PDB entry 9MII | electron microscopy, 3.30 A resolution | chains J and K of the 14 polymer chains in the assembly

Chain J:
Molecule: RM20A3 heavy chain Fv
From: Macaca mulatta
Chain sequence (125 residues; each row starts with the number of its first residue; a row labelled like 82A-82C holds insertion residues (82A, then the next letters in order)):
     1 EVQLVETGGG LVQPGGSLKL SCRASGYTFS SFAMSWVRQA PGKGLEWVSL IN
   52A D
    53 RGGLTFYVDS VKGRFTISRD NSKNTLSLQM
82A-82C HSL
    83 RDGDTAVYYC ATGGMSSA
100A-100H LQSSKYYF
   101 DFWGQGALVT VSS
Unresolved in the structure: 113
Disulfide bonds: Cys22-Cys92

Chain K:
Molecule: RM20A3 light chain Fv
From: Macaca mulatta
Chain sequence (128 residues; row label = number of the first residue in the row; note: 1 number in that range is skipped by the numbering (no residue carries it; nothing is unmodelled there); a row labelled like 27A-27C holds insertion residues (27A, then the next letters in order)):
     3 ALTQPPS
    11 VSGSPGQSVT ISCTGTS
27A-27C SDI
    28 GSYNYVSWYQ QHPGKAPKLM IYDVTQRPSG VSDRFSGSKS GNTASLTISG LQADDEADYY
    88 CSAYAGRQ
95A-95B TF
    96 YIFGGGTRLT VLGQPKASPT VTLFPPSSEE L
Unresolved in the structure: 108-126
Disulfide bonds: Cys23-Cys88

Interface between chain J and chain K:
Pairs across the interface (29; chain J residue first):
  Gln39(J) - Gln38(K)  hydrogen bond
  Gly44(J) - Tyr87(K)
  Leu45(J) - Pro44(K)  hydrophobic
  Leu45(J) - Tyr87(K)
  Leu45(J) - Phe98(K)
  Trp47(J) - Phe95B(K)  hydrophobic
  Trp47(J) - Tyr96(K)
  Trp47(J) - Phe98(K)  hydrophobic
  Leu50(J) - Phe95B(K)  hydrophobic
  Phe58(J) - Phe95B(K)  hydrophobic
  Tyr91(J) - Gln38(K)  hydrogen bond
  Tyr91(J) - Ala43(K)  hydrophobic
  Tyr91(J) - Pro44(K)
  Gly96(J) - Tyr96(K)  hydrogen bond (backbone-side chain)
  Ser100D(J) - Tyr32(K)
  Lys100E(J) - Asp50(K)
  Tyr100F(J) - Tyr32(K)  hydrophobic
  Tyr100F(J) - Tyr91(K)  hydrophobic
  Tyr100F(J) - Tyr96(K)
  Tyr100G(J) - Tyr36(K)
  Tyr100G(J) - Tyr49(K)  hydrophobic
  Phe100H(J) - Tyr36(K)  hydrogen bond (backbone-side chain)
  Phe100H(J) - Tyr96(K)  hydrophobic
  Phe100H(J) - Phe98(K)  hydrophobic
  Asp101(J) - Leu46(K)
  Trp103(J) - Tyr36(K)
  Trp103(J) - Pro44(K)
  Gly104(J) - Ala43(K)
  Gln105(J) - Ala43(K)
Other interface residues (no listed pair), chain J (21 interface residues in all): Val37, Lys43, Glu46, Met97
Other interface residues (no listed pair), chain K (15 interface residues in all): Ser34, Lys45

In short:
21 residues of chain J face 15 of chain K across their interface; the contacts include 4 hydrogen bonds. Among
the polar pairs are Gln39(J)-Gln38(K), Tyr91(J)-Gln38(K) and Gly96(J)-Tyr96(K).
Chain J is RM20A3 heavy chain Fv and chain K is RM20A3 light chain Fv, both from Macaca mulatta; the
structure, 253-7A03 Fab in complex with HIV-1 BG505 SOSIP Env trimer and RM20A3 Fab, was determined by
electron microscopy (same publication as 9MIA, 9MIB, 9MIC, 9MID, 9MIF, 9MIH and 4 further entries).
